4IPD - chain A; structure by X-ray diffraction, 1.51 A resolution.

== Chain A ==
Molecule: Replication protein A 70 kDa DNA-binding subunit
Organism: Homo sapiens
UniProtKB: P27694 (RFA1_HUMAN); numbering as in UniProt (aligned over 1-120)
Amino-acid sequence (123 residues; numbered -2 to 120; the number before each row is that of its first residue; numbers below 1 keep their minus sign (Gly-2 is residue -2)):
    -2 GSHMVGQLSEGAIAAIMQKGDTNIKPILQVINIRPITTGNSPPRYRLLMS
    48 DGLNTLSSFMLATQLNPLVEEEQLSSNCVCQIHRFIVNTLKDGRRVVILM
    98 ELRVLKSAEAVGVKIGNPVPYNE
Construct notes: expression tag (-2 to 0); engineered mutation Arg100 (Glu in P27694)
UniProt features mapped onto this chain:
  - modified residue: Met1 (N-acetylmethionine)
  - cross-link (Glycyl lysine isopeptide (Lys-Gly)): Lys22 (interchain with G-Cter in ubiquitin), Lys88 (interchain with G-Cter in ubiquitin)
  - mutagenesis: Arg41 (R41E: Loss of HELB-binding; when associated with E-43), Arg43 (R43E: Loss of HELB-binding; when associated with E-41)

== Summary ==
Curated annotation (UniProt) lists 2 mutagenesis sites.
Chain A is Replication protein A 70 kDa DNA-binding subunit (Homo sapiens); the structure, Structure of the
N-terminal domain of RPA70, E100R mutant, was determined by X-ray diffraction together with 4IPC, 4IPG and
4IPH from the same study.
